Entry 8WFX (electron microscopy, 3.73 A resolution); this record covers chains O and L of the 15 polymer chains in the assembly.

Chain O:
Molecule: 50-nt RNA strand
Source organism: Mycobacterium canettii
Sequence (50 nucleotides; row label = number of the first residue in the row):
     1 ACGGAAACUUAAAACCGUGUUGCACUGCAACCCGGAAUUCUUGCACGUCG

Chain L:
Molecule: CRISPR system Cms endoribonuclease Csm3
Source organism: Mycobacterium canettii
Reference sequence: G0TFC2 (G0TFC2_MYCCP); residues 1-236 here = UniProt positions 1-236
Sequence (236 residues; numbered 1 to 236; the number before each row is that of its first residue):
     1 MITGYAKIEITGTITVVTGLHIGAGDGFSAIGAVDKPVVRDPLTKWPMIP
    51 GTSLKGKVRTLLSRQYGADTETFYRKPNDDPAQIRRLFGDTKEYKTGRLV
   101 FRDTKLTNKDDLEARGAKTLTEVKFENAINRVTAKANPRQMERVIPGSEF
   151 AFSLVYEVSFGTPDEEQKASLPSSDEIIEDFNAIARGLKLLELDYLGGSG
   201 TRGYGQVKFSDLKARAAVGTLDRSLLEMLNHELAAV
Disordered / not traced: 1-5

How chain O and chain L interact:
Residue-residue contacts - 50 pairs, chain O then chain L:
  G35(O) - Thr91(L)  base contact
  G35(O) - Lys95(L)  phosphate contact
  G35(O) - Thr96(L)  phosphate contact
  A36(O) - Lys55(L)  phosphate contact
  A36(O) - Arg59(L)  hydrogen bond to the sugar
  A36(O) - Phe88(L)  phosphate contact
  A36(O) - Gly89(L)  hydrogen bond to the sugar
  A36(O) - Asp90(L)  hydrogen bond to the sugar
  A36(O) - Lys95(L)  phosphate contact
  A36(O) - Thr96(L)  phosphate contact
  A36(O) - Gly97(L)  phosphate contact
  A37(O) - Lys55(L)  salt bridge to the phosphate
  U38(O) - Ser53(L)  hydrogen bond to the phosphate
  U38(O) - Gly56(L)  base contact
  U38(O) - Lys57(L)  base contact
  U38(O) - Thr60(L)  base contact
  U39(O) - Gly23(L)  sugar contact
  U39(O) - Ala24(L)  sugar contact
  U39(O) - Thr52(L)  hydrogen bond to the phosphate
  U39(O) - Ser53(L)  hydrogen bond to the phosphate
  C40(O) - His21(L)  phosphate contact
  C40(O) - Ile22(L)  phosphate contact
  C40(O) - Gly23(L)  hydrogen bond to the phosphate
  C40(O) - Gly197(L)  phosphate contact
  C40(O) - Gly198(L)  hydrogen bond to the phosphate
  C40(O) - Ser199(L)  hydrogen bond to the phosphate
  U41(O) - Tyr195(L)  phosphate contact
  U41(O) - Gly198(L)  phosphate contact
  U41(O) - Ser199(L)  hydrogen bond to the phosphate
  U41(O) - Gly200(L)  hydrogen bond to the phosphate
  U42(O) - Gly200(L)  phosphate contact
  U42(O) - Thr201(L)  hydrogen bond to the phosphate
  U42(O) - Arg202(L)  salt bridge to the phosphate
  G43(O) - Asn127(L)  hydrogen bond to the sugar
  G43(O) - Ala128(L)  base contact
  G43(O) - Arg139(L)  hydrogen bond to the sugar
  G43(O) - Met141(L)  base contact
  G43(O) - Thr201(L)  hydrogen bond to the phosphate
  G43(O) - Arg202(L)  salt bridge to the phosphate
  C44(O) - Asn127(L)  sugar contact
  C44(O) - Ala128(L)  phosphate contact
  C44(O) - Ile129(L)  hydrogen bond to the phosphate
  A45(O) - Phe125(L)  base contact
  A45(O) - Glu126(L)  phosphate contact
  A45(O) - Asn127(L)  hydrogen bond to the phosphate
  A45(O) - Ala136(L)  base contact
  A45(O) - Pro138(L)  base contact
  C46(O) - Ala136(L)  base contact
  G47(O) - Lys135(L)  base contact
  G47(O) - Ala136(L)  base contact
Other interface residues (no listed pair), chain L (38 interface residues in all): Tyr94, Ala134, Asn137

Summary:
Chain O and chain L form an interface of 13 and 38 residues respectively; the contacts include 17 hydrogen
bonds and 3 salt bridges. Polar pairs include A36(O)-Arg59(L), A36(O)-Gly89(L) and A36(O)-Asp90(L).
Here chain O is a 50-nt RNA strand and chain L is CRISPR system Cms endoribonuclease Csm3, both from
Mycobacterium canettii. Entry 8WFX (Cryo-EM structure of CRISPR-Csm effector complex from Mycobacterium
canettii) was determined by electron microscopy together with 8X5D from the same study.
